PDB entry 5DLO | X-ray diffraction, 1.40 A resolution | chains A and B

[Chain A]
Protein: Endoribonuclease MazF
From: Staphylococcus aureus
Notes: EC 3.1.-.-
Reference sequence: Q7A4G9 (MAZF_STAAN); numbering as in UniProt (aligned over 2-120)
Sequence (133 residues; each row starts with the number of its first residue; numbers below 1 keep their minus sign (Met-12 is residue -12)):
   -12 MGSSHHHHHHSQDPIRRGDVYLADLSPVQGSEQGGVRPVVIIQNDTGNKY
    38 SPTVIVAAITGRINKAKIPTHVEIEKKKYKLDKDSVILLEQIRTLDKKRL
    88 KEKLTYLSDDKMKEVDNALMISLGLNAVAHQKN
Disordered / not traced: -12 to -1, 115-120
Differences from the reference sequence: initiating methionine (-12); expression tag (-11 to 1)

[Chain B]
Molecule: DNA substrate analogue AUACAUA
Sequence (7 nucleotides; each row starts with the number of its first residue):
     2 AUACAUA

[Chain A / chain B interface]
Pairs across the interface (42):
  Leu9(A) - DA2(B)  base contact
  Gly17(A) - DA4(B)  hydrogen bond to the base
  Ser18(A) - DA4(B)  base contact
  Ser18(A) - DC5(B)  hydrogen bond to the base
  Ser18(A) - DA6(B)  base contact
  Glu19(A) - DA4(B)  hydrogen bond to the base
  Gln20(A) - DA4(B)  base contact
  Gln20(A) - DC5(B)  hydrogen bond to the base
  Gln20(A) - DA6(B)  base contact
  Gly21(A) - DA4(B)  hydrogen bond to the base
  Val23(A) - DU3(B)  sugar contact
  Arg24(A) - DU3(B)  hydrogen bond to the phosphate
  Arg24(A) - DA4(B)  salt bridge to the phosphate
  Pro25(A) - DU3(B)  sugar contact
  Ile46(A) - DU3(B)  base contact
  Thr47(A) - DU3(B)  base contact
  Thr47(A) - DA4(B)  hydrogen bond to the phosphate
  Gly48(A) - DU3(B)  hydrogen bond to the base
  Gly48(A) - DA4(B)  hydrogen bond to the phosphate
  Arg49(A) - DA4(B)  salt bridge to the phosphate
  Arg49(A) - DC5(B)  salt bridge to the phosphate
  Lys52(A) - DC5(B)  salt bridge to the phosphate
  Lys52(A) - DA6(B)  salt bridge to the phosphate
  Lys52(A) - DU7(B)  base contact
  Ala53(A) - DU7(B)  base contact
  Ala53(A) - DA8(B)  phosphate contact
  Ile55(A) - DU7(B)  base contact
  Ile55(A) - DA8(B)  base contact
  Pro56(A) - DA8(B)  base contact
  Thr57(A) - DA8(B)  base contact
  His58(A) - DU7(B)  hydrogen bond to the base
  Leu68(A) - DU3(B)  base contact
  Asp69(A) - DA2(B)  phosphate contact
  Asp69(A) - DU3(B)  hydrogen bond to the base
  Lys70(A) - DU3(B)  base contact
  Ser72(A) - DU3(B)  hydrogen bond to the base
  Glu77(A) - DA6(B)  hydrogen bond to the base
  Glu77(A) - DU7(B)  hydrogen bond to the base
  Gln78(A) - DC5(B)  base contact
  Gln78(A) - DA6(B)  hydrogen bond to the base
  Glu89(A) - DA2(B)  hydrogen bond to the base
  Leu91(A) - DA2(B)  base contact
Also at the interface, not in a pair above, chain A (30 interface residues in all): Val15, Leu75, Ile108

[Summary]
The interface between chain A and chain B involves 30 residues on one side and 7 on the other; the contacts
include 16 hydrogen bonds and 5 salt bridges. Polar contacts include Gly17(A)-DA4(B), Ser18(A)-DC5(B) and
Glu19(A)-DA4(B).
Here chain A is Endoribonuclease MazF (Staphylococcus aureus) and chain B is DNA substrate analogue AUACAUA.
Entry 5DLO (S. aureus MazF in complex with substrate analogue) was determined by X-ray diffraction.
